Entry 8BR2 (electron microscopy, 2.90 A resolution); this record covers chains B and G of the 8 polymer chains in the assembly.

[Chain B]
Protein: DNA repair protein RAD51 homolog 1
From: Homo sapiens
UniProt: Q06609 (RAD51_HUMAN); residue numbers follow UniProt; this construct covers 1-339
Sequence (339 residues; numbered 1 to 339; the number before each row is that of its first residue):
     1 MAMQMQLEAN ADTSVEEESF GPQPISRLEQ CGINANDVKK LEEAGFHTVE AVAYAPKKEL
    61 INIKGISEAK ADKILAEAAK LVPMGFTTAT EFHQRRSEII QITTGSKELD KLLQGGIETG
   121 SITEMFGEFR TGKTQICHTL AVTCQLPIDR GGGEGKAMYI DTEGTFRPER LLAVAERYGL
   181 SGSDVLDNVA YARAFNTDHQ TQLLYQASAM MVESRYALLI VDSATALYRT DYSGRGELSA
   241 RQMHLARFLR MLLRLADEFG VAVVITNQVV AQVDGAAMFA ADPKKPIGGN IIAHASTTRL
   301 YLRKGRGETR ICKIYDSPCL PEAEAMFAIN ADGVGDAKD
Not modelled in the structure: 1-20, 275-282
Bound ions: Ca2+ site 1: Thr134, Glu163 (together with ATP); Ca2+ site 2: Ala293, His294, Ser296, Asp316 (together with ATP)
Ligand contacts:
  - ATP (adenosine-5'-triphosphate), molecule 1: Glu128, Phe129, Arg130, Thr131, Gly132, Lys133, Thr134, Gln135, Glu163, Arg170, Arg310, Ile329, Asn330, Ala331
  - ATP, molecule 2: Ala293, His294, Ser296, Asp316, Ser317, Pro318, Cys319, Leu320, Pro321, Glu322
What the authors report for this chain:
  - binding site for ATP: His294

[Chain G]
Molecule: 20-nt DNA strand
Sequence (20 nucleotides; row label = number of the first residue in the row):
     1 TGGAGGTGCA TCGAGCTCGC

[How chain B and chain G interact]
Residue-residue contacts (23; chain B residue first):
  Arg229(B) - DC16(G)  salt bridge to the phosphate
  Arg235(B) - DA14(G)  base contact
  Leu238(B) - DG13(G)  sugar contact
  Leu238(B) - DA14(G)  sugar contact
  Ser239(B) - DG13(G)  base contact
  Arg241(B) - DA14(G)  hydrogen bond to the phosphate
  Arg241(B) - DG15(G)  salt bridge to the phosphate
  Gln242(B) - DG13(G)  hydrogen bond to the phosphate
  Gln242(B) - DA14(G)  hydrogen bond to the phosphate
  Val270(B) - DC16(G)  sugar contact
  Val270(B) - DT17(G)  phosphate contact
  Ala271(B) - DC16(G)  base contact
  Ala271(B) - DT17(G)  hydrogen bond to the phosphate
  Gln272(B) - DT17(G)  base contact
  Val273(B) - DC16(G)  base contact
  Val273(B) - DT17(G)  base contact
  Ile287(B) - DG15(G)  phosphate contact
  Gly288(B) - DG15(G)  hydrogen bond to the phosphate
  Gly289(B) - DA14(G)  phosphate contact
  Gly289(B) - DG15(G)  phosphate contact
  Asn290(B) - DA14(G)  hydrogen bond to the phosphate
  Ile291(B) - DG13(G)  sugar contact
  Ile291(B) - DA14(G)  hydrogen bond to the phosphate
Also at the interface, not in a pair above, chain B (17 interface residues in all): Asp274, Pro286
Also at the interface, not in a pair above, chain G (6 interface residues in all): DC12

[Overview]
17 residues of chain B face 6 of chain G across their interface, with 7 hydrogen bonds and 2 salt bridges.
Polar contacts include Arg241(B)-DA14(G), Gln242(B)-DG13(G) and Gln242(B)-DA14(G). Ligands of chain B: ATP.
Thr134(B) and Glu163(B) coordinate Ca2+ site 1. From the paper: a binding site for ATP at His294(B).
Chain B is DNA repair protein RAD51 homolog 1 (Homo sapiens) and chain G is a 20-nt DNA strand; the structure,
CryoEM structure of the post-synaptic RAD51 nucleoprotein filament in the presence of ATP and Ca2+, was
determined by electron microscopy, deposited together with 8BQ2 and 8BSC.
